PDB entry 6VX7 | electron microscopy, 2.36 A resolution | chains C and A of the 5 polymer chains in the assembly

[Chain C (and A)]
Molecule: Bestrophin
From: Bos taurus
Notes: chain A of this document is another copy of the same molecule, construct and numbering; everything in this record applies to it too
UniProt: E1BF86 (E1BF86_BOVIN); numbering as in UniProt (aligned over 1-410)
Chain sequence (410 residues; row label = number of the first residue in the row):
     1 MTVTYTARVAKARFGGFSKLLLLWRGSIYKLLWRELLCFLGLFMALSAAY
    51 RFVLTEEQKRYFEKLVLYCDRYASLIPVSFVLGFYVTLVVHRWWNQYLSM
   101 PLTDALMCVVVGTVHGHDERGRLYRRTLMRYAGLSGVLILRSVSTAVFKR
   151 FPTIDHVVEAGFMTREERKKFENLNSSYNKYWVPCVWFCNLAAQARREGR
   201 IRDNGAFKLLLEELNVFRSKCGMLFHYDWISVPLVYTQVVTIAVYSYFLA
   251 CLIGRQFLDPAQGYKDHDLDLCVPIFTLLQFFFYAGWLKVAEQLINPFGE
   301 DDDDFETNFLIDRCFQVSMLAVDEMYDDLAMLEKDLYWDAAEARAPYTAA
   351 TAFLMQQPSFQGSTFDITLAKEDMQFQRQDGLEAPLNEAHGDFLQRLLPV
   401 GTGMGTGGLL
Not modelled in the structure: 1, 368-410
Ion coordination: Ca2+ site 1: Ala10 (shared with 4 residues of chain D); Ca2+ site 2: Gln293, Asn296, Asp301, Asp304 (shared with 1 residue of chain B)
Swiss-Prot annotation at these positions:
  - binding site (Ca(2+)): Ala10, Gln293, Asn296, Asp301, Asp304
From the paper describing this entry:
  - contacts within the chain: Lys208-Glu212 (salt bridge)
  - Ca2+ coordination: Ala10, Gln293, Asp301, Asp304
  - conformationally variable residues (order/disorder transition): Thr2 to Leu23, Ala340 to Thr368
  - binding site for chloride ion: Lys208
  - mutagenesis - H91A, K265A: unchanged expression

[Interface between chain C and chain A]
Pairs across the interface (30):
  Arg141(C) - Thr364(A)  hydrogen bond (backbone-side chain)
  Arg141(C) - Phe365(A)
  Ser142(C) - Gln361(A)
  Ser142(C) - Gly362(A)
  Ser142(C) - Ser363(A)  hydrogen bond (backbone-backbone)
  Ser142(C) - Thr364(A)  hydrogen bond (backbone-side chain)
  Ser142(C) - Phe365(A)
  Val143(C) - Ser363(A)
  Val143(C) - Thr364(A)
  Ser144(C) - Thr364(A)
  Thr145(C) - Thr364(A)
  Thr145(C) - Ile367(A)
  Phe148(C) - Thr364(A)
  Phe148(C) - Phe365(A)  hydrophobic
  Phe148(C) - Ile367(A)  hydrophobic
  Lys149(C) - Ile367(A)
  Asn175(C) - Ala341(A)
  Ser177(C) - Ser359(A)
  Ser177(C) - Gln361(A)  hydrogen bond (backbone-side chain)
  Tyr178(C) - Arg344(A)
  Tyr178(C) - Ser359(A)
  Tyr178(C) - Gln361(A)
  Asn179(C) - Gln361(A)  hydrogen bond (side chain-backbone)
  Asn179(C) - Phe365(A)
  Phe225(C) - Phe360(A)
  Phe225(C) - Gln361(A)
  Asp228(C) - Phe360(A)
  Asp228(C) - Gly362(A)
  Asp228(C) - Ser363(A)  hydrogen bond
  Trp229(C) - Phe360(A)
Interface residues without a listed pair, chain C (15 interface residues in all): Asn296
Interface residues without a listed pair, chain A (11 interface residues in all): Glu342

[In short]
The interface between chain C and chain A involves 15 residues on one side and 11 on the other, with 6
hydrogen bonds. Polar pairs include Arg141(C)-Thr364(A), Ser142(C)-Thr364(A) and Ser177(C)-Gln361(A). The
paper reports a binding site for chloride ion at Lys208(C); H91A and K265A of chain C leave expression
unchanged.
Chain C and chain A are both Bestrophin (Bos taurus); the structure, bestrophin-2 Ca2+-bound state (5 mM
Ca2+), was determined by electron microscopy together with 6VX5, 6VX6, 6VX8 and 6VX9 from the same study.
